PDB entry 7UY8 | electron microscopy, 4.50 A resolution (low resolution: residue-level contacts below are approximate; hydrogen-bond / salt-bridge calls are withheld) | chains A and D of the 4 polymer chains in the assembly

# Chain A
Protein: DNA polymerase
From: Tetrahymena thermophila
Notes: EC 2.7.7.7
Reference sequence: Q23AJ0 (Q23AJ0_TETTS); residue numbers follow UniProt; this construct covers 1-1393
Amino-acid sequence (1393 residues; each row starts with the number of its first residue):
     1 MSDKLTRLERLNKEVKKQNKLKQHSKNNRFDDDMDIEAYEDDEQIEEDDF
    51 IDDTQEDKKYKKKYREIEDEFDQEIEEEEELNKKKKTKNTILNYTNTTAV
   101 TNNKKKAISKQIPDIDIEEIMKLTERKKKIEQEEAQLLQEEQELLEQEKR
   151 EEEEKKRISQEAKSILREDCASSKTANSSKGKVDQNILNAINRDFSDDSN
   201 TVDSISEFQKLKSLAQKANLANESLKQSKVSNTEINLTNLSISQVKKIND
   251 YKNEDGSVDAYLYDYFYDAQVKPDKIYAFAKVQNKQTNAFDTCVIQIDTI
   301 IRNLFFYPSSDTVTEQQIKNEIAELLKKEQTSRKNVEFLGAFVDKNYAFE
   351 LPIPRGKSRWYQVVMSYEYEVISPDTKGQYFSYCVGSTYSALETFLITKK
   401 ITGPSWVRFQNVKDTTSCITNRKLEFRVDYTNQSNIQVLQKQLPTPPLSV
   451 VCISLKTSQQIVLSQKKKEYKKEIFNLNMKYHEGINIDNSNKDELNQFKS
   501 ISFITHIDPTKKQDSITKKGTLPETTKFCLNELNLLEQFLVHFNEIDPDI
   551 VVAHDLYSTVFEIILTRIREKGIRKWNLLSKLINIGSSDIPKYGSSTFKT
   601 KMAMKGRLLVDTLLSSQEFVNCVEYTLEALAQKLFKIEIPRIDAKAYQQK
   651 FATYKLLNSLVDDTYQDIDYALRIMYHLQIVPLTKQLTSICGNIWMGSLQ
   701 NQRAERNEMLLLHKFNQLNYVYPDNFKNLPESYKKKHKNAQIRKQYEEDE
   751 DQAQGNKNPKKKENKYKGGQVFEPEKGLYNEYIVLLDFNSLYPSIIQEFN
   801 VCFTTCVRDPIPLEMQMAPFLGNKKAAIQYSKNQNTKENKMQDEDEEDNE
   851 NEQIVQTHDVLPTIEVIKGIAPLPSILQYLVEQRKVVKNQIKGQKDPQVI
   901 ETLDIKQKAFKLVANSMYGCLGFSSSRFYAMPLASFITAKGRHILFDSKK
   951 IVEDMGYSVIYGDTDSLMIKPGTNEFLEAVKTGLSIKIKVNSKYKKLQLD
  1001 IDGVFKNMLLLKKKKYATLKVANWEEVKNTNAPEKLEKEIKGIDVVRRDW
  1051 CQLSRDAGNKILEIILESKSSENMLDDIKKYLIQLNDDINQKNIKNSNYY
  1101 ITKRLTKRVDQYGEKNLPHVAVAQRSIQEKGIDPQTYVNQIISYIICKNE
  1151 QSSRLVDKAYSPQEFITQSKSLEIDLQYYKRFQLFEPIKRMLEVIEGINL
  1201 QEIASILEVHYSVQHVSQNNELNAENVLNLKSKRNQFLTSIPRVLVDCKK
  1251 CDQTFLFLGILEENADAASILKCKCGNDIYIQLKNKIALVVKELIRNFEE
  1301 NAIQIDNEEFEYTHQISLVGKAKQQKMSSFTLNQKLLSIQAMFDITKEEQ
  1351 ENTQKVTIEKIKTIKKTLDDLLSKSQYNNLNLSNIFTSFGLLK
Unresolved in the structure: 1-1231, 1260-1264, 1393
Ion coordination: Zn2+: Cys1248, Cys1251, Cys1273, Cys1275

# Chain D
Protein: Eukaryotic-type DNA primase, large subunit
From: Tetrahymena thermophila
Reference sequence: Q246C7 (Q246C7_TETTS); residues 1-540 here = UniProt positions 1-540
Amino-acid sequence (540 residues; each row starts with the number of its first residue):
     1 MINNKQIQKIQQISKFQLKEYIEMQMQQHSLNKQIKEEERNYILLENAID
    51 NSNIQGFQTIQEIVQLAMQRMKMIKEIIQEEPRFNLIDPLSKPNYNRIRV
   101 ANKFITVAIPKSDPEYELKNKQQYAKEVLSHFLCKMAYAFYAEPETWLEF
   151 ARAEAFILMDKLKSGQHHANFFSDENLKIKTISDELFKQAFPKIEATFSS
   201 IKIKKNDSEVEQINIKKDNFKMFKFIDHPSMLSNNDVVLHKGYIIIYKES
   251 TSKIVQNIFIERLLDEMRLLQLKFQNNGSKLDDDRLSFLKDLHKAEIFND
   301 STQFNSTQIHHYELDRLAKRDMPACMTYLMYGLNQKLHLKHFGRLQLGLF
   351 LKGAGLSLNEALTFWQKKFSKTSADDFKKKYDYNIRHNYGKLGKQLDYTP
   401 MSCQKIIGFQPLKDEFHGCPYKTMESQQLKDFLKLSYNITDEQFVQVNIF
   451 KNQKQYQLACKEVFKVLNDTRDKTKEQFYPYFDKVGNHPNAYFEQSLRMH
   501 EPQRFQKQDEEKKQNKQNRNQNFSANKQSTNKNNQMDLEF
Unresolved in the structure: 1-30, 82-93, 203-214, 296-540

# Chain A / chain D interface
Residue-residue contacts (20; chain A residue first):
  Tyr1377(A) with Asp284(D)
  Asn1378(A) with Thr59(D); Ile60(D)
  Leu1380(A) with Gln58(D); Asp284(D); Arg285(D)
  Asn1381(A) with Asp50(D); Ser52(D)
  Leu1382(A) with Asn51(D); Arg285(D)
  Ser1383(A) with Asp50(D)
  Ile1385(A) with Lys280(D)
  Phe1386(A) with Ala48(D)
  Phe1389(A) with Phe140(D); Lys273(D); Lys280(D)
  Gly1390(A) with Lys273(D)
  Leu1391(A) with Phe132(D)
  Leu1392(A) with Asn47(D); Ala48(D)
Also at the interface, not in a pair above, chain A (13 interface residues in all): Asn1379
Also at the interface, not in a pair above, chain D (18 interface residues in all): Ile49, Leu129, Leu270, Phe274

# In short
13 residues of chain A face 18 of chain D across their interface. Cys1248(A), Cys1251(A), Cys1273(A) and
Cys1275(A) form the Zn2+ site.
Here chain A is DNA polymerase and chain D is Eukaryotic-type DNA primase, large subunit, both from
Tetrahymena thermophila. Entry 7UY8 (Tetrahymena Polymerase alpha-Primase) was determined by electron
microscopy together with 7UY5, 7UY6 and 7UY7 from the same study.
